7FEI - chains 2 and 3 of the 6 polymer chains in the assembly; structure by electron microscopy, 3.91 A resolution.

Chain 2:
Protein: Capsid protein VP0
From: Foot-and-mouth disease virus - type A
Notes: EC 2.7.7.48, 3.6.1.15
Reference sequence: J9PFK1 (J9PFK1_9PICO); residues 1-218 here correspond to UniProt positions 287-504 (UniProt number = residue number + 286)
Chain sequence (218 residues; each row starts with the number of its first residue):
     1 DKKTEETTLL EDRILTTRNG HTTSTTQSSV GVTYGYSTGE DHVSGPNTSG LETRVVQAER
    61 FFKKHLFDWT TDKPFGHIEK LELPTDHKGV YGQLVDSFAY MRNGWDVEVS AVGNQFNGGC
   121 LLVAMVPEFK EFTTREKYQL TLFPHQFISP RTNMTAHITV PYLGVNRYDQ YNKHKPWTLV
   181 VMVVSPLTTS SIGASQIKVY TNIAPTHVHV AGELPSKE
Disordered / not traced: 1-12, 218
Sequence notes: conflict K2 (Asn288 in J9PFK1), E131 (Asp417 in J9PFK1), T134 (Pro420 in J9PFK1)

Chain 3:
Protein: Capsid protein VP0
From: Foot-and-mouth disease virus - type A
Reference sequence: U5JG68 (U5JG68_9PICO); residues 1-221 here correspond to UniProt positions 305-525 (UniProt number = residue number + 304)
Chain sequence (221 residues; row label = number of the first residue in the row):
     1 GIVPVACSDG YGGLVTTDPK TADPAYGMVY NPPRTNYPGR FTNLLDVAEA CPTFLCFDDG
    61 KPYVVTRADE QRLLAKFDLS LAAKHMSNTY LSGIAQYYAQ YSGTINLHFM FTGSTDSKAR
   121 YMVAYVPPGV TTPPDTPERA AHCIHAEWDT GLNSKFTFSI PYVSAADYAY TASDVADTTN
   181 VQGWVCIYQI THGKAEQDTL VVSVSAGKDF ELRLPIDPRA Q
Disordered / not traced: 221
Sequence notes: conflict R40 (Gln344 in U5JG68), D59 (Gly363 in U5JG68), V65 (Glu369 in U5JG68), E70 (Asp374 in U5JG68), T131 (Glu435 in U5JG68), D135 (Glu439 in U5JG68)

How chain 2 and chain 3 interact:
Contacting residue pairs (31; chain 2 residue first):
  N47(2) with S164(3), hydrogen bond (side chain-backbone); A165(3), hydrogen bond (side chain-backbone); A166(3)
  T48(2) with Y162(3), hydrogen bond (backbone-backbone); V163(3); S164(3)
  S49(2) with Y162(3)
  A99(2) with P127(3), hydrophobic
  Y100(2) with P128(3); V163(3), hydrogen bond (side chain-backbone); S164(3); A165(3)
  N166(2) with A165(3); A166(3)
  R167(2) with A165(3); D167(3), salt bridge
  Y168(2) with A165(3)
  G212(2) with P127(3)
  E213(2) with P127(3); H142(3); C143(3)
  L214(2) with P127(3); G129(3); V130(3), hydrophobic
  P215(2) with P127(3); V130(3); R139(3); A140(3), hydrophobic; C143(3), hydrophobic
  S216(2) with R139(3)
  K217(2) with R139(3)
Other interface residues (no listed pair), chain 2 (19 interface residues in all): P46, L51, D169, Q170, A211
Other interface residues (no listed pair), chain 3 (19 interface residues in all): T104, V126, P134, I144, P161

In short:
Chain 2 and chain 3 each contribute 19 residues to their interface, with 4 hydrogen bonds and 1 salt bridge.
Polar contacts include R167(2)-D167(3), N47(2)-S164(3) and N47(2)-A165(3).
Here chain 2 is Capsid protein VP0 and chain 3 is Capsid protein VP0, both from Foot-and-mouth disease virus -
type A. Entry 7FEI (Complex of FMDV A/WH/CHA/09 and bovine neutralizing scFv antibody R55) was determined by
electron microscopy (same publication as 7FEJ).
